PDB entry 1F0W | X-ray diffraction, 1.90 A resolution | chain A

== Chain A ==
Name: Lysozyme
From: Gallus gallus
Notes: EC 3.2.1.17
UniProtKB: P00698 (LYSC_CHICK); residues 1-129 here correspond to UniProt positions 19-147 (UniProt number = residue number + 18)
Sequence (129 residues; numbered 1 to 129; the number before each row is that of its first residue):
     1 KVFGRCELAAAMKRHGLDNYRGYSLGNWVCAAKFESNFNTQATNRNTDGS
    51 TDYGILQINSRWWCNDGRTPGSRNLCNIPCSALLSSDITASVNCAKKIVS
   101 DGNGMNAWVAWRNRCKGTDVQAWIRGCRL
Disulfide bonds: C6-C127, C30-C115, C64-C80, C76-C94
Curated features (UniProtKB/Swiss-Prot):
  - active site: E35, D52
  - binding site (substrate): D101

== Summary ==
UniProt lists active-site residues E35 and D52 and substrate-binding residue D101.
Chain A is Lysozyme (Gallus gallus); the structure, Crystal structure of orthorhombic lysozyme grown at ph
6.5, was determined by X-ray diffraction, deposited together with 1F10.
